PDB entry 2XSJ | X-ray diffraction, 2.50 A resolution | chains A and C of the 6 polymer chains in the assembly

[Chain A]
Name: Sulfite reductase alpha subunit
Organism: Desulfomicrobium norvegicum
Notes: EC 1.8.99.3
UniProtKB: Q93UT1 (Q93UT1_DESNO); residues 63-437 here correspond to UniProt positions 1-375 (UniProt number = residue number - 62)
Chain sequence (437 residues; row label = number of the first residue in the row):
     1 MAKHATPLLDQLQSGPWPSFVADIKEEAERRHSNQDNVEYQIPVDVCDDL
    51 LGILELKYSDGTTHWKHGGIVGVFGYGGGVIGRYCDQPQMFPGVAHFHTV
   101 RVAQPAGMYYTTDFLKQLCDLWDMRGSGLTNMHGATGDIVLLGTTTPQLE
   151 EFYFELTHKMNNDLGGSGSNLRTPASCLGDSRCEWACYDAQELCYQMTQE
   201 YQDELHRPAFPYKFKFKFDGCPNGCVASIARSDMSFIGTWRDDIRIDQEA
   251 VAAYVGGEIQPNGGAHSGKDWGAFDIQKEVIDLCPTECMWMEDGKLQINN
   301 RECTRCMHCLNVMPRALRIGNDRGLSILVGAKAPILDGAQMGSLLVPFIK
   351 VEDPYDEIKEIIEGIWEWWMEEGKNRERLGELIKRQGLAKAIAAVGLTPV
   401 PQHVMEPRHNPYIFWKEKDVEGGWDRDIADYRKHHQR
Disordered / not traced: 1
Bound ions: 4Fe-4S cluster Fe site 1: C177, C183, C221, C225; siroheme Fe near C225 (its only coordinating residue here); 4Fe-4S cluster Fe site 2: C284, C303, C306, C309
Small-molecule neighbours:
  - 4Fe-4S cluster (SF4), molecule 1: C177, L178, G179, C183, W185, A186, D219, G220, C221, N223, G224, C225
  - 4Fe-4S cluster (SF4), molecule 2: I244, C284, P285, T286, C288, M289, I298, C303, T304, R305, C306, M307, H308, C309, L310
  - sulfite ion (SO3): R101, T136, R172, K213, K215
  - siroheme (SRM), molecule 1: I81, R83, T99, R101, N131, G134, A135, T136, G137, D138, V140, Y212, K213, K215, K217, R231, K332, A333, P334, I335, R376, R378
  - siroheme (SRM), molecule 2: C177, L178, R182, C183, E184, W185, N223, G224, C225, N262, N311
Reported in the primary citation:
  - binding site for sulfite ion: K213, K215
  - binding site for siroheme: R83, K217
  - higher-order assembly contacts with a neighbouring Sulfite reductase beta subunit: M405 to R437

[Chain C]
Name: Sulfur relay protein, tuse/dsrc/dsvc family
Organism: Desulfomicrobium norvegicum
Notes: EC 1.8.99.3
Chain sequence (105 residues; numbered 1 to 105; the number before each row is that of its first residue):
     1 MAMIEFKGKSFEIDEDGFLLKFEDWGPEWAEYVKESEGISEITEAHQQIL
    51 DFLQDYYKKNGIAPMVRILSKSTGYKLKQIYELFPSGPGKGACKMAGLPK
   101 PTGCV
Disordered / not traced: 1
Reported in the primary citation:
  - binding site for siroheme: C104

[Chain A / chain C interface]
Residue-residue contacts (45):
  K66(A) with E15(C), salt bridge
  H67(A) with T102(C)
  G69(A) with D16(C); K100(C); V105(C)
  I70(A) with D16(C), hydrogen bond (backbone-side chain); F18(C), hydrophobic; K90(C); K100(C); P101(C); V105(C), hydrophobic
  V71(A) with D16(C); K90(C)
  G72(A) with K90(C)
  F74(A) with S36(C); E37(C); G38(C); P85(C); S86(C)
  G75(A) with Y81(C); P85(C), hydrogen bond (backbone-backbone)
  Y76(A) with S86(C)
  G77(A) with Y81(C), hydrogen bond (backbone-side chain)
  I81(A) with V105(C)
  Y84(A) with E15(C); D16(C), hydrogen bond
  S167(A) with V105(C), hydrogen bond (side chain-backbone)
  G168(A) with C104(C), hydrogen bond (backbone-backbone); V105(C), hydrogen bond (backbone-backbone)
  R172(A) with C104(C), hydrogen bond (side chain-backbone)
  R207(A) with L77(C); Y81(C)
  P208(A) with L77(C); Y81(C)
  A209(A) with L77(C), hydrophobic
  P211(A) with M65(C), hydrophobic
  M370(A) with R67(C), hydrogen bond (backbone-side chain)
  E371(A) with R67(C), hydrogen bond (backbone-side chain); K71(C), salt bridge
  G373(A) with M65(C); R67(C), hydrogen bond (backbone-side chain)
  K374(A) with M65(C)
  N375(A) with M65(C), hydrogen bond (backbone-side chain)
  R376(A) with G103(C); C104(C)
Other interface residues (no listed pair), chain A (30 interface residues in all): G68, H206, K213, W369, E372
Other interface residues (no listed pair), chain C (21 interface residues in all): V66
From the paper, about this interface:
  - interface residues, chain C: L98(C)

[In short]
The interface between chain A and chain C involves 30 residues on one side and 21 on the other; the contacts
include 12 hydrogen bonds and 2 salt bridges. Polar pairs include K66(A)-E15(C), E371(A)-K71(C) and
I70(A)-D16(C). The paper reports a binding site for siroheme at R83(A), K217(A) and C104(C); a binding site
for sulfite ion at K213(A) and K215(A).
Here chain A is Sulfite reductase alpha subunit and chain C is Sulfur relay protein, tuse/dsrc/dsvc family,
both from Desulfomicrobium norvegicum. Entry 2XSJ (Structure of desulforubidin from Desulfomicrobium
norvegicum) was determined by X-ray diffraction.
